Entry 7UJ9 (X-ray diffraction, 2.25 A resolution); this record covers chain A.

[Chain A]
Molecule: 3C-like proteinase nsp5
From: Severe acute respiratory syndrome coronavirus 2
Notes: EC 3.4.22.69; fragment: catalytic domain (MPro1-199)
UniProtKB: P0DTC1 (R1A_SARS2); residues 1-199 here correspond to UniProt positions 3264-3462 (UniProt number = residue number + 3263)
Chain sequence (207 residues; numbered 1 to 207; the number before each row is that of its first residue):
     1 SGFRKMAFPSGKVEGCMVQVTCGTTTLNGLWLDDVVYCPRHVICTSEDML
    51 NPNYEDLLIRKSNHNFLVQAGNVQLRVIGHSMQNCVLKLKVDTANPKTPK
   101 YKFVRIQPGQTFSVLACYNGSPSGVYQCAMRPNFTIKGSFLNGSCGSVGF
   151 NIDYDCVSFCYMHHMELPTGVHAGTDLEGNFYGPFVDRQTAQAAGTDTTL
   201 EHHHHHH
Unresolved in the structure: 1-6, 189-207
Differences from the reference sequence: expression tag (200-207)
From the paper describing this entry:
  - mutagenesis - C145A: abolished binding to NMV
  - conformationally variable residues (helix shift, loop rearrangement, side-chain flip): S46 to N51, Y126, M130 to G138, S139 to N142, G143, E166, H172
  - contacts within the chain: G143-E166 (hydrogen bond), G138-H172 (hydrogen bond), H163-H172 (hydrogen bond)

[Summary]
From the paper: C145A abolishes binding to NMV; conformational variability at S46, Y126 and M130 among others.
Chain A is 3C-like proteinase nsp5 (Severe acute respiratory syndrome coronavirus 2); the structure,
Room-temperature X-ray structure of monomeric SARS-CoV-2 main protease catalytic domain (MPro1-199), was
determined by X-ray diffraction, deposited together with 7UJG, 7UJU and 7UKK.
